7AB3 - chains A and D of the 6 polymer chains in the assembly; structure by X-ray diffraction, 2.40 A resolution.

== Chain A (and D) ==
Protein: Predicted transcriptional regulator, XRE family
Source organism: Escherichia coli O127:H6 (strain E2348/69 / EPEC)
Notes: chain D of this document is another copy of the same molecule, construct and numbering; everything in this record applies to it too
UniProt: B7UL98 (B7UL98_ECO27); residue numbers follow UniProt; this construct covers 1-107
Chain sequence (107 residues; numbered 1 to 107; the number before each row is that of its first residue):
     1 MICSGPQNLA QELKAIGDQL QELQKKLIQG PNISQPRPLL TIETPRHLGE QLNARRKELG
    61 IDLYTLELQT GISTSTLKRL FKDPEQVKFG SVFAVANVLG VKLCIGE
Unresolved in the structure: 1-37 (chain D: 1-38)

== Interface between chain A and chain D ==
Residue-residue contacts (66):
  P38(A) - I105(D)
  P38(A) - G106(D)
  L39(A) - I105(D)
  L40(A) - C104(D)
  L40(A) - I105(D)  hydrogen bond (backbone-backbone)
  T41(A) - L103(D)
  T41(A) - C104(D)
  I42(A) - F93(D)  hydrophobic
  I42(A) - L103(D)  hydrogen bond (backbone-backbone)
  E43(A) - F93(D)
  T44(A) - F93(D)
  P45(A) - F89(D)  hydrophobic
  P45(A) - F93(D)
  L48(A) - F89(D)  hydrophobic
  L48(A) - I105(D)  hydrophobic
  Q51(A) - I105(D)
  R55(A) - E107(D)  salt bridge
  P84(A) - F89(D)
  E85(A) - K88(D)  salt bridge
  E85(A) - F89(D)
  E85(A) - G90(D)  hydrogen bond (backbone-backbone)
  Q86(A) - K88(D)
  V87(A) - K88(D)
  V87(A) - F89(D)  hydrogen bond (backbone-backbone)
  K88(A) - E85(D)  salt bridge
  K88(A) - Q86(D)  hydrogen bond
  K88(A) - V87(D)
  F89(A) - P45(D)  hydrophobic
  F89(A) - L48(D)  hydrophobic
  F89(A) - P84(D)
  F89(A) - E85(D)
  F89(A) - V87(D)  hydrogen bond (backbone-backbone)
  F89(A) - F89(D)  hydrophobic
  F89(A) - V92(D)  hydrophobic
  G90(A) - E85(D)  hydrogen bond (backbone-backbone)
  V92(A) - F89(D)  hydrophobic
  F93(A) - I42(D)
  F93(A) - E43(D)
  F93(A) - T44(D)
  F93(A) - P45(D)
  G100(A) - E107(D)
  V101(A) - I105(D)  hydrophobic
  V101(A) - G106(D)
  K102(A) - C104(D)
  K102(A) - I105(D)
  K102(A) - G106(D)  hydrogen bond (backbone-backbone)
  K102(A) - E107(D)
  L103(A) - T41(D)
  L103(A) - I42(D)  hydrogen bond (backbone-backbone)
  L103(A) - C104(D)
  C104(A) - L40(D)
  C104(A) - K102(D)
  C104(A) - L103(D)
  C104(A) - C104(D)  hydrogen bond (backbone-backbone)
  I105(A) - L39(D)
  I105(A) - L40(D)  hydrogen bond (backbone-backbone)
  I105(A) - I42(D)  hydrophobic
  I105(A) - L48(D)  hydrophobic
  I105(A) - Q51(D)
  I105(A) - V101(D)  hydrophobic
  I105(A) - K102(D)
  G106(A) - V101(D)
  G106(A) - K102(D)  hydrogen bond (backbone-backbone)
  E107(A) - R55(D)  salt bridge
  E107(A) - G100(D)
  E107(A) - K102(D)  hydrogen bond (backbone-side chain)

== Overview ==
Chain A and chain D form an interface of 28 and 27 residues respectively; the contacts include 13 hydrogen
bonds and 4 salt bridges. Polar contacts include R55(A)-E107(D), E85(A)-K88(D) and K88(A)-Q86(D).
Both chains are Predicted transcriptional regulator, XRE family (Escherichia coli O127:H6 (strain E2348/69 /
EPEC)). Entry 7AB3 (Crystal structure of the Escherichia coli toxin-antitoxin system HipBST (HipT S57A)) was
determined by X-ray diffraction together with 7AB4 and 7AB5 from the same study.
